PDB entry 4QEP | X-ray diffraction, 3.10 A resolution | chains A and C of the 3 polymer chains in the assembly

# Chain A
Molecule: Histone-lysine N-methyltransferase, H3 lysine-9 specific SUVH4
From: Arabidopsis thaliana
Notes: EC 2.1.1.43; fragment: functional fragment
Reference sequence: Q8GZB6 (SUVH4_ARATH); residues 93-624 here = UniProt positions 93-624
Chain sequence (533 residues; row label = number of the first residue in the row):
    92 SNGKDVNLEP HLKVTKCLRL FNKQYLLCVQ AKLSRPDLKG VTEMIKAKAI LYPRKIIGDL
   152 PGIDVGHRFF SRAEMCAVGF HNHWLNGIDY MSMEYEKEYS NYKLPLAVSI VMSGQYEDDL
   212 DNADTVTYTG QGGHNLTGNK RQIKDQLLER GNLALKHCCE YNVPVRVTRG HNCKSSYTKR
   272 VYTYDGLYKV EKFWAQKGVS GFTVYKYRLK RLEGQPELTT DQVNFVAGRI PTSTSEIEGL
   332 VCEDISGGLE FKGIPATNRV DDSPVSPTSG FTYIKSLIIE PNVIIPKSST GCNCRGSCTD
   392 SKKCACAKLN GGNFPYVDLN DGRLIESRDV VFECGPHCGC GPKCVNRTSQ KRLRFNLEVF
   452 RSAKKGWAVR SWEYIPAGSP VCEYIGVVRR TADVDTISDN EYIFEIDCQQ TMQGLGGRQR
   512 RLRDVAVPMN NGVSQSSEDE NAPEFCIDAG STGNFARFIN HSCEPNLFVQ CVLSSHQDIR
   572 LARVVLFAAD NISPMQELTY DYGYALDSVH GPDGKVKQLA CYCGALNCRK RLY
Disordered / not traced: 92-98, 313-328, 486-490, 500-533, 602-605
Sequence notes: expression tag (92)
Metal / ion sites: Zn2+ site 1: Cys383, Cys397, Cys425, Cys429; Zn2+ site 2: Cys383, Cys385, Cys389, Cys395; Zn2+ site 3: Cys389, Cys425, Cys431, Cys435; Zn2+ site 4: Cys554, Cys612, Cys614, Cys619
Ligand contacts: S-adenosylhomocysteine (SAH): Lys456, Gly457, Trp458, Ala459, Glu492, Tyr493, Arg548, Phe549, Ile550, Asn551, His552, Tyr593, Leu610, Ala611, Cys612, Tyr613, Cys614, Leu623
Curated features (UniProtKB/Swiss-Prot):
  - binding site (Zn(2+)): Cys383, Cys385, Cys389, Cys395, Cys397, Cys425, Cys429, Cys431, Cys435, Cys554, Cys612, Cys614, Cys619
  - binding site (S-adenosyl-L-methionine): Lys456 to Trp458, Tyr493, Arg548, Asn551, His552
From the paper describing this entry:
  - mutagenesis - L176G, Y207A, D210A, Y219A, L227G: unchanged catalytic activity
  - mutagenesis - Y475F: decreased catalytic activity
  - mutagenesis - Y475F/Y593F, Y593F: abolished catalytic activity
  - mutagenesis - Y591F: increased catalytic activity
  - specificity-determining residues: Tyr591

# Chain C
Molecule: 15-nt DNA strand
Sequence (15 nucleotides; each row starts with the number of its first residue):
     1 GGTACTCAGC AGTAT
Disordered / not traced: 12-15
Modified / non-standard residues: 5CM (5-methyl-2'-deoxy-cytidine-5'-monophosphate) at position 7

# How chain A and chain C interact
Pairs across the interface - 36 pairs, chain A then chain C:
  Arg126(A) - DA8(C)  hydrogen bond to the base
  Arg126(A) - DG9(C)  hydrogen bond to the sugar
  Asp128(A) - DG9(C)  sugar contact
  Ser162(A) - DG9(C)  phosphate contact
  Arg163(A) - 5CM_7(C)  sugar contact
  Arg163(A) - DA8(C)  salt bridge to the phosphate
  Arg163(A) - DG9(C)  hydrogen bond to the phosphate
  Trp175(A) - DA8(C)  base contact
  Leu176(A) - DT6(C)  base contact
  Leu176(A) - 5CM_7(C)  sugar contact
  Leu176(A) - DA8(C)  sugar contact
  Asn177(A) - DT6(C)  base contact
  Asn177(A) - 5CM_7(C)  phosphate contact
  Gly178(A) - 5CM_7(C)  hydrogen bond to the phosphate
  Val202(A) - 5CM_7(C)  base contact
  Ser204(A) - 5CM_7(C)  hydrogen bond to the base
  Ser204(A) - DA8(C)  hydrogen bond to the phosphate
  Gly205(A) - 5CM_7(C)  hydrogen bond to the base
  Gln206(A) - 5CM_7(C)  hydrogen bond to the base
  Gln206(A) - DA8(C)  phosphate contact
  Tyr207(A) - 5CM_7(C)  hydrogen bond to the phosphate
  Asp210(A) - 5CM_7(C)  hydrogen bond to the base
  Tyr219(A) - 5CM_7(C)  base contact
  Thr220(A) - 5CM_7(C)  hydrogen bond to the base
  Gln222(A) - DT6(C)  phosphate contact
  Gln222(A) - 5CM_7(C)  phosphate contact
  Gly223(A) - DT6(C)  phosphate contact
  Leu227(A) - DT6(C)  base contact
  Leu227(A) - DA8(C)  hydrogen bond to the base
  Arg241(A) - DC5(C)  sugar contact
  Arg241(A) - DT6(C)  salt bridge to the phosphate
  Lys270(A) - DC10(C)  salt bridge to the phosphate
  Arg271(A) - DA8(C)  salt bridge to the phosphate
  Arg271(A) - DG9(C)  salt bridge to the phosphate
  Tyr273(A) - DA8(C)  phosphate contact
  Tyr273(A) - DG9(C)  hydrogen bond to the phosphate
Also at the interface, not in a pair above, chain A (29 interface residues in all): Ile179, Met203, Gly221, Gly224, His225, Lys231

# In short
29 residues of chain A and 6 residues of chain C are in contact; the contacts include 13 hydrogen bonds and 5
salt bridges. Polar contacts include Arg126(A)-DA8(C), Ser204(A)-5CM_7(C) and Gly205(A)-5CM_7(C). The paper
reports that Y475F/Y593F and Y593F of chain A abolish catalytic activity; the specificity determinant
Tyr591(A); 9 substitutions were tested in all.
Here chain A is Histone-lysine N-methyltransferase, H3 lysine-9 specific SUVH4 (Arabidopsis thaliana) and
chain C is a 15-nt DNA strand. Entry 4QEP (crystal structure of KRYPTONITE in complex with mCHG DNA and SAH)
was determined by X-ray diffraction, deposited together with 4QEN and 4QEO.
